PDB entry 6Z5T | X-ray diffraction, 1.57 A resolution | chain A

[Chain A]
Protein: Replicase polyprotein 1ab
Organism: Severe acute respiratory syndrome coronavirus 2
Notes: EC 3.4.19.12, 3.4.22.-, 3.4.22.69, 2.7.7.48, 3.6.4.12, 3.6.4.13, 3.1.13.-, 3.1.-.-, 2.1.1.-; engineered mutation(s): 0
UniProt: P0DTD1 (R1AB_SARS2); residues 206-379 here correspond to UniProt positions 1024-1197 (UniProt number = residue number + 818)
Chain sequence (176 residues; numbered 204 to 379; the number before each row is that of its first residue):
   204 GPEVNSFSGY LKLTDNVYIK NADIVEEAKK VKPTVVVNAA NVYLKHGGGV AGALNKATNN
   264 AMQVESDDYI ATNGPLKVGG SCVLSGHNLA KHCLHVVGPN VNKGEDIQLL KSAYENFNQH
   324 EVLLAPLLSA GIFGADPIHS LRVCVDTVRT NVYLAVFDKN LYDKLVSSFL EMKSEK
Not modelled in the structure: 204-205
Sequence notes: expression tag (204-205)
Residues lining bound ligands: adenosine-5-diphosphoribose (APR): Ala225, Asp226, Ile227, Ala242, Ala243, Asn244, Lys248, His249, Gly250, Gly251, Gly252, Val253, Ala254, Gly255, Ala256, Pro329, Leu330, Leu331, Ser332, Ala333, Gly334, Ile335, Phe336, Ala358, Phe360, Leu364
From the paper describing this entry:
  - binding site for adenosine-5-diphosphoribose: Asp226, Ile227, Ala242, Ala243, Asn244, Gly250, Gly252, Ser332 to Phe336, Phe360
  - contacts within the chain: Asn244-Leu247 (backbone contact), Asn244-Lys248 (backbone contact)
  - conformationally variable residues (loop rearrangement, side-chain flip): His249 to Val253, Phe336
  - mutagenesis - N244D, G334V, F336L: abolished catalytic activity
  - mutagenesis - D226V, G252V: decreased catalytic activity
  - mutagenesis - D226N, F360L: unchanged catalytic activity
  - catalytic residues: His249 (proposed by the authors, not directly observed)

[Overview]
Ligands of chain A: adenosine-5-diphosphoribose. From the paper: the catalytic residue His249; N244D, G334V
and F336L abolish catalytic activity; 7 substitutions were tested in all.
Chain A is Replicase polyprotein 1ab (Severe acute respiratory syndrome coronavirus 2); the structure,
SARS-CoV-2 Macrodomain in complex with ADP-ribose, was determined by X-ray diffraction, deposited together
with 6Z6I and 6Z72.
